PDB entry 6R9P | X-ray diffraction, 2.98 A resolution | chains A and B

[Chain A]
Molecule: PAN2-PAN3 deadenylation complex catalytic subunit PAN2
Source organism: Saccharomyces cerevisiae (strain ATCC 204508 / S288c)
Notes: EC 3.1.13.4
UniProt: P53010 (PAN2_YEAST); numbering as in UniProt (aligned over 461-1115)
Amino-acid sequence (672 residues; numbered 444 to 1115; the number before each row is that of its first residue):
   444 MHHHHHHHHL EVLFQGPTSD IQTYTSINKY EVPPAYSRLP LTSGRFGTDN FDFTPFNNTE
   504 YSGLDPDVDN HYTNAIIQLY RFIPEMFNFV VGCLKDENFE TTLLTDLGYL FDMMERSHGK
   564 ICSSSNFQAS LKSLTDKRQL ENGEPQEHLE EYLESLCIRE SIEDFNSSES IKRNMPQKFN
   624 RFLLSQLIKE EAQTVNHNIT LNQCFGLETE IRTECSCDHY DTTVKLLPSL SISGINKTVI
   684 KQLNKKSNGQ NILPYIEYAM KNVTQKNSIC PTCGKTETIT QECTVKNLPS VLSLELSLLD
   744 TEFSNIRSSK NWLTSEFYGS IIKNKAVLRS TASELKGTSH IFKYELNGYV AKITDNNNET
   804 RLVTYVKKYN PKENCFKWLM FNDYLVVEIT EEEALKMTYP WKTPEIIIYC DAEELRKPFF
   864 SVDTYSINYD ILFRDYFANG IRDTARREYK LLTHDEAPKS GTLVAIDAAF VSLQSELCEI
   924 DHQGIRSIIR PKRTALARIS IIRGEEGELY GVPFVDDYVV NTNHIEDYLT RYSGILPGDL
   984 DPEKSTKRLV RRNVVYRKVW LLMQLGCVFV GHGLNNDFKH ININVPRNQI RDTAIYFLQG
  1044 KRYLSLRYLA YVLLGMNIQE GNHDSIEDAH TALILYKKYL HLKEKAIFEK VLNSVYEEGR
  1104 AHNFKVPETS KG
Not modelled in the structure: 444-460, 487-491, 582-587, 602-611, 687-691, 712-718, 885-889, 926-931, 1112-1115
Differences from the reference sequence: initiating methionine (444); expression tag (445-460); engineered mutation Ala912 (Glu in P53010)
Curated features (UniProtKB/Swiss-Prot):
  - binding site (Zn(2+)): Cys660, His662, Cys713, Cys716
  - binding site (a divalent metal cation): Asp910, Asp1020, Asp1071
  - mutagenesis: Asp1020 (D1020A: Abolishes nuclease activity)
From the paper describing this entry:
  - mutagenesis - E912A: abolished catalytic activity (proposed by the authors, not directly observed)
  - mutagenesis - Y975A: decreased catalytic activity
  - specificity-determining residues: Tyr975

[Chain B]
Molecule: Aauuaa RNA
Sequence (6 nucleotides; numbered 1 to 6; the number before each row is that of its first residue):
     1 AAUUAA
Not modelled in the structure: 1-2

[Chain A / chain B interface]
Pairs across the interface (15; chain A residue first):
  Asp910(A) - A6(B)  phosphate contact
  Ala911(A) - A6(B)  phosphate contact
  Phe913(A) - A6(B)  sugar contact
  Tyr975(A) - A6(B)  base contact
  Ser976(A) - A6(B)  phosphate contact
  His1015(A) - U4(B)  hydrogen bond to the sugar
  His1015(A) - A5(B)  sugar contact
  Asn1019(A) - A5(B)  hydrogen bond to the sugar
  Asp1020(A) - A5(B)  phosphate contact
  Arg1045(A) - U3(B)  hydrogen bond to the sugar
  Tyr1046(A) - U3(B)  hydrogen bond to the sugar
  Tyr1046(A) - U4(B)  base contact
  Leu1047(A) - U4(B)  hydrogen bond to the sugar
  Ser1048(A) - U4(B)  sugar contact
  Leu1049(A) - A5(B)  hydrogen bond to the phosphate
Interface residues without a listed pair, chain A (16 interface residues in all): Ala912, Gly1016, Ala1037

[In short]
16 residues of chain A and 4 residues of chain B are in contact; the contacts include 6 hydrogen bonds. Polar
contacts include His1015(A)-U4(B), Asn1019(A)-A5(B) and Arg1045(A)-U3(B). The paper reports that E912A of
chain A abolishes catalytic activity; the specificity determinant Tyr975(A).
Chain A is PAN2-PAN3 deadenylation complex catalytic subunit PAN2 (Saccharomyces cerevisiae (strain ATCC
204508 / S288c)) and chain B is Aauuaa RNA; the structure, Structure of Saccharomyces cerevisiae apo Pan2
pseudoubiquitin hydrolase-RNA exonuclease (UCH-Exo) module in complex with AAUUAA RNA, was determined by X-ray
diffraction together with 6R9I, 6R9J, 6R9M, 6R9O and 6R9Q from the same study.
